4K1O - chain A; structure by X-ray diffraction, 2.60 A resolution.

# Chain A
Molecule: Catenin alpha-2
Source organism: Mus musculus
Notes: fragment: C-terminal actin-binding domain
UniProtKB: Q61301 (CTNA2_MOUSE); residues 651-905 here = UniProt positions 651-905
Chain sequence (264 residues; numbered 642 to 905; the number before each row is that of its first residue):
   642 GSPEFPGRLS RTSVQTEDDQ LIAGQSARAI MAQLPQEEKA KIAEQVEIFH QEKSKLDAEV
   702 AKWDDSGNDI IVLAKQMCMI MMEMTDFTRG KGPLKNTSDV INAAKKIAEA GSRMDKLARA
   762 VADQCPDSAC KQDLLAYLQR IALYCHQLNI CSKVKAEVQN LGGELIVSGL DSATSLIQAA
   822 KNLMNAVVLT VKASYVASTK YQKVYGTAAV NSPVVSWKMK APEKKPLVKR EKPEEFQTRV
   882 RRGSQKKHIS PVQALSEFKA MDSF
Unresolved in the structure: 642-661, 862-905
Differences from the reference sequence: expression tag (642-650)
UniProt features mapped onto this chain:
  - modified residue: S651 (Phosphoserine)

# In short
Chain A is Catenin alpha-2 (Mus musculus); the structure, Crystal structure of the alphaN-catenin
actin-binding domain, was determined by X-ray diffraction together with 4K1N from the same study.
